Entry 4KN7 (X-ray diffraction, 3.69 A resolution); this record covers chains A and B of the 6 polymer chains in the assembly.

# Chain A (and B)
Name: DNA-directed RNA polymerase subunit alpha
Source organism: Escherichia coli
Notes: EC 2.7.7.6; chain B of this document is another copy of the same molecule, construct and numbering; everything in this record applies to it too
UniProt: P0A7Z4 (RPOA_ECOLI); residue numbers follow UniProt; this construct covers 1-329
Amino-acid sequence (329 residues; row label = number of the first residue in the row):
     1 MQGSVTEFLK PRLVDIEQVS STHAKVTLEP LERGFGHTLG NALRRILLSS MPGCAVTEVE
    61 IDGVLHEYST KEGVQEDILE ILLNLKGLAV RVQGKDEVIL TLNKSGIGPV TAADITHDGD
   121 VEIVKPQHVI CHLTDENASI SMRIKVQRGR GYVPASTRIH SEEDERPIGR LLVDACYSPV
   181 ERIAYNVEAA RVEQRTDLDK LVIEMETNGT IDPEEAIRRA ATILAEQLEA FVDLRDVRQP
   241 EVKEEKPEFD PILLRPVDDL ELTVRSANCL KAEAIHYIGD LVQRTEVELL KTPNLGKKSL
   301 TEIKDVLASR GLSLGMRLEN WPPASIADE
Disordered / not traced: 1-2, 326-329 (chain B: 1-5, 158-167, 237-329)
UniProt features mapped onto this chain:
  - region: E162 to E165 (Required for interaction with Crp at class II promoters)
  - modified residue: R265 (ADP-ribosylarginine), K297 (N6-acetyllysine), K298 (N6-acetyllysine)

# How chain A and chain B interact
Pairs across the interface - 60 pairs, chain A then chain B:
  T6(A) with P52(B); R150(B)
  E7(A) with R150(B), salt bridge
  F8(A) with S50(B); R150(B); I223(B), hydrophobic
  L9(A) with Q227(B), hydrogen bond (backbone-side chain)
  K10(A) with E226(B), salt bridge; Q227(B)
  P11(A) with Q227(B); L228(B); A230(B); F231(B)
  R12(A) with F231(B)
  L13(A) with F231(B)
  L28(A) with F231(B), hydrophobic
  F35(A) with I46(B), hydrophobic; S50(B); I223(B), hydrophobic; Q227(B)
  H37(A) with R45(B)
  T38(A) with A42(B); R45(B), hydrogen bond
  L39(A) with L224(B), hydrophobic
  A42(A) with T38(B)
  R45(A) with G34(B), hydrogen bond (side chain-backbone); T38(B), hydrogen bond
  I46(A) with F35(B), hydrophobic
  S50(A) with F8(B); F35(B)
  R150(A) with E7(B), hydrogen bond (side chain-backbone); F8(B); E32(B), salt bridge
  R218(A) with F231(B); D233(B), salt bridge
  A221(A) with L228(B)
  I223(A) with F8(B), hydrophobic; F35(B), hydrophobic
  L224(A) with L228(B), hydrophobic
  A225(A) with L228(B), hydrophobic
  E226(A) with K10(B), hydrogen bond (backbone-side chain)
  Q227(A) with L9(B); P11(B); L31(B); F35(B); L39(B)
  L228(A) with L39(B), hydrophobic; L224(B), hydrophobic
  E229(A) with K10(B), salt bridge
  A230(A) with P11(B), hydrophobic
  F231(A) with L28(B), hydrophobic; L39(B), hydrophobic; L43(B), hydrophobic; R218(B); A221(B), hydrophobic
  V232(A) with R218(B)
  L234(A) with I16(B), hydrophobic
  D236(A) with V14(B); I16(B)
  V237(A) with R12(B)
Also at the interface, not in a pair above, chain A (40 interface residues in all): V5, L31, G34, I217, T222, R238, Q239
Also at the interface, not in a pair above, chain B (40 interface residues in all): T6, L13, D15, V26, E214, I217, R219, V232

# Summary
The chain A/chain B interface involves 40 residues from each chain, with 6 hydrogen bonds and 5 salt bridges.
Polar contacts include E7(A)-R150(B), K10(A)-E226(B) and R150(A)-E32(B).
Chain A and chain B are both DNA-directed RNA polymerase subunit alpha (Escherichia coli); the structure,
X-ray crystal structure of the Escherichia coli RNA polymerase in complex with Benzoxazinorifamycin-2c, was
determined by X-ray diffraction, deposited together with 4KMU and 4KN4.
